9DUL - chains A and O of the 21 polymer chains in the assembly; structure by electron microscopy, 2.56 A resolution.

== Chain A ==
Molecule: 16S rRNA
Source organism: Escherichia coli
Sequence (1533 nucleotides; row label = number of the first residue in the row):
     2 AAUUGAAGAG UUUGAUCAUG GCUCAGAUUG AACGCUGGCG GCAGGCCUAA CACAUGCAAG
    62 UCGAACGGUA ACAGGAAGAA GCUUGCUUCU UUGCUGACGA GUGGCGGACG GGUGAGUAAU
   122 GUCUGGGAAA CUGCCUGAUG GAGGGGGAUA ACUACUGGAA ACGGUAGCUA AUACCGCAUA
   182 ACGUCGCAAG ACCAAAGAGG GGGACCUUCG GGCCUCUUGC CAUCGGAUGU GCCCAGAUGG
   242 GAUUAGCUAG UAGGUGGGGU AACGGCUCAC CUAGGCGACG AUCCCUAGCU GGUCUGAGAG
   302 GAUGACCAGC CACACUGGAA CUGAGACACG GUCCAGACUC CUACGGGAGG CAGCAGUGGG
   362 GAAUAUUGCA CAAUGGGCGC AAGCCUGAUG CAGCCAUGCC GCGUGUAUGA AGAAGGCCUU
   422 CGGGUUGUAA AGUACUUUCA GCGGGGAGGA AGGGAGUAAA GUUAAUACCU UUGCUCAUUG
   482 ACGUUACCCG CAGAAGAAGC ACCGGCUAAC UCCGUGCCAG CAGCCXCGGU AAUACGGAGG
   542 GUGCAAGCGU UAAUCGGAAU UACUGGGCGU AAAGCGCACG CAGGCGGUUU GUUAAGUCAG
   602 AUGUGAAAUC CCCGGGCUCA ACCUGGGAAC UGCAUCUGAU ACUGGCAAGC UUGAGUCUCG
   662 UAGAGGGGGG UAGAAUUCCA GGUGUAGCGG UGAAAUGCGU AGAGAUCUGG AGGAAUACCG
   722 GUGGCGAAGG CGGCCCCCUG GACGAAGACU GACGCUCAGG UGCGAAAGCG UGGGGAGCAA
   782 ACAGGAUUAG AUACCCUGGU AGUCCACGCC GUAAACGAUG UCGACUUGGA GGUUGUGCCC
   842 UUGAGGCGUG GCUUCCGGAG CUAACGCGUU AAGUCGACCG CCUGGGGAGU ACGGCCGCAA
   902 GGUUAAAACU CAAAUGAAUU GACGGGGGCC CGCACAAGCG GUGGAGCAUG UGGUUUAAUU
   962 CGAUCXAACG CGAAGAACCU UACCUGGUCU UGACAUCCAC GGAAGUUUUC AGAGAUGAGA
  1022 AUGUGCCUUC GGGAACCGUG AGACAGGUGC UGCAUGGCUG UCGUCAGCUC GUGUUGUGAA
  1082 AUGUUGGGUU AAGUCCCGCA ACGAGCGCAA CCCUUAUCCU UUGUUGCCAG CGGUCCGGCC
  1142 GGGAACUCAA AGGAGACUGC CAGUGAUAAA CUGGAGGAAG GUGGGGAUGA CGUCAAGUCA
  1202 UCAUGGCCCU UACGACCAGG GCUACACACG UGCUACAAUG GCGCAUACAA AGAGAAGCGA
  1262 CCUCGCGAGA GCAAGCGGAC CUCAUAAAGU GCGUCGUAGU CCGGAUUGGA GUCUGCAACU
  1322 CGACUCCAUG AAGUCGGAAU CGCUAGUAAU CGUGGAUCAG AAUGCCACGG UGAAUACGUU
  1382 CCCGGGCCUU GUACACACCG CCCGUXACAC CAUGGGAGUG GGUUGCAAAA GAAGUAGGUA
  1442 GCUUAACCUU CGGGAGGGCG CUUACCACUU UGUGAUUCAU GACUGGGGUG AAGUCGUAAC
  1502 AAGGUAACCG UAGGGGAACC UGCGGUUGGA UCA
Not modelled in the structure: 205-213, 841-845, 1207, 1516
Sequence notes: conflict C966 (G493406 in 2852408577)
Modified residues: PSU (pseudouridine-5'-monophosphate) at position 516, G7M (N7-methyl-guanosine-5'-monophosphate) at position 527, 5MC (5-methylcytidine-5'-monophosphate) at position 967, 4OC (4n,o2'-methylcytidine-5'-monophosphate) at position 1402, 5MC (5-methylcytidine-5'-monophosphate) at position 1407, UR3 (3-methyluridine-5'-monophoshate) at position 1498, MA6 (6N-dimethyladenosine-5'-monophoshate) at position 1518, MA6 (6N-dimethyladenosine-5'-monophoshate) at position 1519

== Chain O ==
Molecule: Small ribosomal subunit protein uS15
Source organism: Escherichia coli
UniProtKB: C3SSQ7 (C3SSQ7_ECOLX); residues 1-89 here = UniProt positions 1-89
Amino-acid sequence (89 residues; numbered 1 to 89; the number before each row is that of its first residue):
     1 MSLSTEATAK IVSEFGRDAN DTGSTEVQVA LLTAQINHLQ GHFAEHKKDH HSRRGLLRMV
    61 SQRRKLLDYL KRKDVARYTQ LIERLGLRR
Not modelled in the structure: 1

== Interface between chain A and chain O ==
Residue-residue contacts - 66 pairs, chain A then chain O:
  A579(A) - Arg54(O)  hydrogen bond to the sugar
  C580(A) - Ser61(O)  sugar contact
  G581(A) - Ser61(O)  sugar contact
  G581(A) - Lys65(O)  salt bridge to the phosphate
  G656(A) - Gly23(O)  base contact
  G656(A) - Gln28(O)  hydrogen bond to the sugar
  G656(A) - Gln62(O)  hydrogen bond to the sugar
  U657(A) - Thr22(O)  hydrogen bond to the sugar
  U657(A) - Gly23(O)  base contact
  U657(A) - Gln28(O)  sugar contact
  U657(A) - Leu31(O)  sugar contact
  U657(A) - Gln62(O)  sugar contact
  C658(A) - Thr8(O)  phosphate contact
  C658(A) - Thr22(O)  sugar contact
  C658(A) - Leu31(O)  sugar contact
  U659(A) - Thr8(O)  phosphate contact
  C660(A) - Thr5(O)  hydrogen bond to the phosphate
  G666(A) - His51(O)  sugar contact
  G666(A) - Ser52(O)  hydrogen bond to the base
  G667(A) - His42(O)  base contact
  G667(A) - Asp49(O)  hydrogen bond to the sugar
  G667(A) - His51(O)  sugar contact
  G667(A) - Ser52(O)  base contact
  G668(A) - His46(O)  hydrogen bond to the sugar
  G668(A) - Lys48(O)  sugar contact
  G668(A) - Asp49(O)  sugar contact
  G669(A) - His46(O)  sugar contact
  A728(A) - Arg54(O)  salt bridge to the phosphate
  A729(A) - His51(O)  base contact
  G730(A) - His51(O)  hydrogen bond to the base
  C739(A) - His42(O)  hydrogen bond to the sugar
  U740(A) - His38(O)  salt bridge to the phosphate
  U740(A) - Leu39(O)  phosphate contact
  U740(A) - His42(O)  hydrogen bond to the sugar
  U740(A) - Ser52(O)  hydrogen bond to the sugar
  G741(A) - Ser2(O)  hydrogen bond to the phosphate
  G741(A) - Gln35(O)  phosphate contact
  G741(A) - Leu39(O)  phosphate contact
  G741(A) - Ser52(O)  sugar contact
  G741(A) - Gly55(O)  sugar contact
  G741(A) - Met59(O)  phosphate contact
  G742(A) - Arg58(O)  salt bridge to the phosphate
  G742(A) - Met59(O)  phosphate contact
  A743(A) - Arg58(O)  salt bridge to the phosphate
  A749(A) - Asn20(O)  sugar contact
  A749(A) - Thr22(O)  base contact
  C750(A) - Asn20(O)  sugar contact
  C750(A) - Asp21(O)  hydrogen bond to the sugar
  C750(A) - Thr22(O)  hydrogen bond to the sugar
  C750(A) - Gly23(O)  hydrogen bond to the sugar
  C750(A) - Ser24(O)  sugar contact
  U751(A) - Asp21(O)  sugar contact
  U751(A) - Gly23(O)  sugar contact
  U751(A) - Ser24(O)  hydrogen bond to the sugar
  G752(A) - Tyr69(O)  sugar contact
  A753(A) - Tyr69(O)  hydrogen bond to the phosphate
  A753(A) - Lys73(O)  salt bridge to the phosphate
  C754(A) - Lys65(O)  sugar contact
  C754(A) - Leu66(O)  sugar contact
  C754(A) - Tyr69(O)  sugar contact
  C754(A) - Arg72(O)  salt bridge to the phosphate
  G755(A) - Lys65(O)  phosphate contact
  C764(A) - His50(O)  phosphate contact
  G765(A) - His50(O)  phosphate contact
  C808(A) - Lys48(O)  salt bridge to the phosphate
  G809(A) - Lys48(O)  salt bridge to the phosphate
Interface residues without a listed pair, chain A (33 interface residues in all): G727, C756
Interface residues without a listed pair, chain O (33 interface residues in all): Thr25, Val27

== Summary ==
Chain A and chain O each contribute 33 residues to their interface, with 18 hydrogen bonds and 9 salt bridges.
Polar pairs include G666(A)-Ser52(O), G730(A)-His51(O) and A579(A)-Arg54(O).
Chain A is 16S rRNA and chain O is Small ribosomal subunit protein uS15, both from Escherichia coli; the
structure, Structure of mutant 30S subunit with extended helix 26, version 4, was determined by electron
microscopy together with 9DUK from the same study.
